Entry 2PXA (X-ray diffraction, 2.30 A resolution); this record covers chain A.

Chain A:
Molecule: Genome polyprotein [Contains: Capsid protein C (Core protein); Envelope protein M (Matrix protein); Major envelope protein E; Non-structural protein 1 (NS1); Non-structural protein 2A (NS2A); Flavivirin protease NS2B regulatory subunit; Flavivirin protease NS3 catalytic subunit; Non-structural protein 4A (NS4A); Non-structural protein 4B (NS4B); RNA-directed RNA polymerase (EC 2.7.7.48) (NS5)]
Organism: Murray valley encephalitis virus (strain MVE-1-51)
Notes: EC 2.7.7.48; fragment: NS5 2'-O Methyltransferase Domain: Residues 2530-2798
Reference sequence: P05769 (POLG_MVEV5); residues 1-269 here correspond to UniProt positions 2530-2798 (UniProt number = residue number + 2529)
Amino-acid sequence (269 residues; numbered 1 to 269; the number before each row is that of its first residue):
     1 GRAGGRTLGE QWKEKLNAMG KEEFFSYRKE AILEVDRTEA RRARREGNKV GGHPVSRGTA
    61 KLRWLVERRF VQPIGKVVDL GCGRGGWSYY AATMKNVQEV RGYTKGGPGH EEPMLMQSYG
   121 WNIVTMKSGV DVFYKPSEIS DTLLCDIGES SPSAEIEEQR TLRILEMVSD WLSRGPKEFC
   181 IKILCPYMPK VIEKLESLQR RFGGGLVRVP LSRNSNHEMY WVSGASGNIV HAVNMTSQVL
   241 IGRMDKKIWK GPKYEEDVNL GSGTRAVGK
Unresolved in the structure: 1-5, 268-269
Ligand contacts:
  - GTP (guanosine-5'-triphosphate): K13, L16, N17, M19, G20, K21, F24, R28, S150, S151, P152, E157, R213, S215, N216
  - S-adenosylhomocysteine (SAH): S56, G58, T59, G81, C82, G83, R84, G85, G86, W87, Y103, T104, K105, H110, E111, V130, D131, V132, F133, D146, I147
UniProt features mapped onto this chain:
  - active site (For 2'-O-MTase activity): K61, D146, K182, E218
  - binding site (S-adenosyl-L-methionine): S56, G86, W87, T104, K105, D131, V132, I147, Y220
  - site: K13 (mRNA cap binding), L16 (mRNA cap binding), N17 (mRNA cap binding), M19 (mRNA cap binding), F24 (mRNA cap binding), R28 (mRNA cap binding), K61 (Essential for 2'-O-methyltransferase activity), D146 (Essential for 2'-O-methyltransferase and N-7 methyltransferase activity), S150 (mRNA cap binding), K182 (Essential for 2'-O-methyltransferase activity), R213 (mRNA cap binding), S215 (mRNA cap binding), E218 (Essential for 2'-O-methyltransferase activity)
  - modified residue: S56 (Phosphoserine)

Summary:
Bound to chain A: GTP and S-adenosylhomocysteine. From UniProt: 4 active-site residues and 9
S-adenosyl-L-methionine-binding residues.
Chain A is Genome polyprotein [Contains: Capsid protein C (Core protein); Envelope protein M (Matrix protein);
Major envelope protein E; Non-structural protein 1 (NS1); Non-structural protein 2A (NS2A); Flavivirin
protease NS2B regulatory subunit; Flavivirin protease NS3 catalytic subunit; Non-structural protein 4A (NS4A);
Non-structural protein 4B (NS4B); RNA-directed RNA polymerase (EC 2.7.7.48) (NS5)] (Murray valley encephalitis
virus (strain MVE-1-51)); the structure, Crystal structure of the Murray Valley Encephalitis Virus NS5 2'-O
Methyltransferase domain in complex with SAH ..., was determined by X-ray diffraction, deposited together with
2PX2, 2PX4, 2PX5, 2PX8 and 2PXC.
